PDB entry 4XYB | X-ray diffraction, 1.38 A resolution | chains A and B

Chain A (and B):
Molecule: Formate dehydrogenase
Source organism: Granulicella mallensis (strain ATCC BAA-1857 / DSM 23137 / MP5ACTX8)
Notes: EC 1.2.1.2; chain B of this document is another copy of the same molecule, construct and numbering; everything in this record applies to it too
Reference sequence: G8NVB5 (G8NVB5_GRAMM); numbering as in UniProt (aligned over 1-391)
Amino-acid sequence (391 residues; row label = number of the first residue in the row):
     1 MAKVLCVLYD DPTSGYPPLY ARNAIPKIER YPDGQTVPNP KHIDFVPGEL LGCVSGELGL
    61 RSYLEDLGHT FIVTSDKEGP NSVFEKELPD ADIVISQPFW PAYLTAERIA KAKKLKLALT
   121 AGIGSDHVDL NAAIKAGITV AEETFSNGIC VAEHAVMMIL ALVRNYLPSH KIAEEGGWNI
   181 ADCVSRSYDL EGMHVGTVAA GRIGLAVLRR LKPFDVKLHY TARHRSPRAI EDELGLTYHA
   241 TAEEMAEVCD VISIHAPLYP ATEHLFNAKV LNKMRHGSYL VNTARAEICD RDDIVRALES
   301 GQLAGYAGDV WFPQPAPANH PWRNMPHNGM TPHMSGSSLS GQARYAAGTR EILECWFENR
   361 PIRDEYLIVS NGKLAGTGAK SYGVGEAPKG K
Unresolved in the structure: 1, 386-391
Small-molecule neighbours: NADPH (NDP; NADPH dihydro-nicotinamide-adenine-dinucleotide phosphate): F99, I123, G124, D126, N147, V151, V198, A199, G201, R202, I203, G204, T221, A222, R223, H224, H255, A256, P257, Y259, T262, T283, A284, R285, D309, V310, H333, S335, G336, T377, K380, S381, Y382

Interface between chain A and chain B:
Pairs across the interface - 179 pairs, chain A then chain B:
  Y9(A) - I180(B)  hydrophobic
  Y9(A) - A181(B)
  Y9(A) - V184(B)
  D10(A) - A181(B)
  D11(A) - A181(B)
  P12(A) - A181(B)
  P12(A) - D182(B)
  P12(A) - S185(B)
  T13(A) - N179(B)
  T13(A) - D182(B)  hydrogen bond
  P18(A) - S185(B)
  A21(A) - R186(B)
  A21(A) - H276(B)
  A21(A) - G277(B)
  R22(A) - Y188(B)
  R22(A) - M193(B)
  R22(A) - D250(B)  salt bridge
  R22(A) - G277(B)  hydrogen bond (side chain-backbone)
  R22(A) - S278(B)
  R22(A) - Y279(B)
  I25(A) - Y188(B)  hydrophobic
  P26(A) - E191(B)
  P26(A) - G192(B)
  P26(A) - M193(B)
  I28(A) - E191(B)
  L50(A) - S185(B)
  F99(A) - W178(B)  hydrogen bond (backbone-side chain)
  W100(A) - W178(B)
  I149(A) - E191(B)
  C150(A) - R164(B)  hydrogen bond (backbone-side chain)
  C150(A) - D189(B)  hydrogen bond
  E153(A) - R164(B)  salt bridge
  E153(A) - D189(B)
  E153(A) - L190(B)  hydrogen bond (side chain-backbone)
  E153(A) - E191(B)  hydrogen bond (side chain-backbone)
  H154(A) - R164(B)  hydrogen bond
  M157(A) - L160(B)
  M157(A) - A161(B)  hydrophobic
  M157(A) - Y166(B)  hydrophobic
  M158(A) - Y166(B)
  L160(A) - M157(B)
  A161(A) - M157(B)  hydrophobic
  A161(A) - Y166(B)  hydrophobic
  R164(A) - C150(B)  hydrogen bond (side chain-backbone)
  R164(A) - E153(B)  salt bridge
  R164(A) - H154(B)  hydrogen bond
  R164(A) - M334(B)
  R164(A) - S335(B)  hydrogen bond (side chain-backbone)
  R164(A) - S338(B)
  Y166(A) - M157(B)  hydrophobic
  Y166(A) - M158(B)
  Y166(A) - A161(B)  hydrophobic
  Y166(A) - L167(B)
  Y166(A) - G329(B)  hydrogen bond (side chain-backbone)
  Y166(A) - T331(B)
  L167(A) - Y166(B)
  L167(A) - L167(B)  hydrophobic
  L167(A) - H170(B)
  S169(A) - T331(B)
  S169(A) - P332(B)
  S169(A) - M334(B)  hydrogen bond
  H170(A) - L167(B)
  H170(A) - N328(B)
  H170(A) - G329(B)
  H170(A) - M330(B)  hydrogen bond (side chain-backbone)
  I172(A) - R323(B)
  I172(A) - P332(B)  hydrophobic
  A173(A) - R323(B)  hydrogen bond (backbone-side chain)
  A173(A) - M330(B)
  E174(A) - R323(B)
  E174(A) - N324(B)  hydrogen bond (backbone-side chain)
  G176(A) - A318(B)
  G176(A) - R323(B)  hydrogen bond (backbone-side chain)
  G177(A) - R323(B)  hydrogen bond (backbone-side chain)
  W178(A) - F99(B)  hydrogen bond (side chain-backbone)
  W178(A) - W100(B)
  W178(A) - W311(B)
  W178(A) - Q314(B)
  W178(A) - P315(B)  hydrophobic
  W178(A) - A316(B)
  W178(A) - P332(B)
  W178(A) - H333(B)
  N179(A) - T13(B)
  I180(A) - Y9(B)  hydrophobic
  I180(A) - P332(B)  hydrophobic
  I180(A) - H333(B)
  A181(A) - Y9(B)
  A181(A) - D10(B)
  A181(A) - D11(B)
  A181(A) - P12(B)
  D182(A) - P12(B)
  D182(A) - T13(B)  hydrogen bond
  C183(A) - P332(B)  hydrophobic
  C183(A) - M334(B)
  V184(A) - Y9(B)
  V184(A) - M334(B)  hydrophobic
  V184(A) - S337(B)
  V184(A) - L339(B)
  V184(A) - Q342(B)
  S185(A) - P12(B)
  S185(A) - P18(B)
  S185(A) - L50(B)
  S185(A) - L339(B)
  R186(A) - A21(B)
  S187(A) - M334(B)
  S187(A) - S338(B)
  S187(A) - L339(B)  hydrogen bond (backbone-backbone)
  Y188(A) - R22(B)
  Y188(A) - I25(B)  hydrophobic
  Y188(A) - L339(B)
  Y188(A) - S340(B)
  D189(A) - C150(B)  hydrogen bond
  D189(A) - E153(B)
  D189(A) - S338(B)  hydrogen bond
  D189(A) - S340(B)  hydrogen bond (backbone-side chain)
  D189(A) - R344(B)  salt bridge
  L190(A) - E153(B)  hydrogen bond (backbone-side chain)
  E191(A) - P26(B)
  E191(A) - I28(B)
  E191(A) - I149(B)
  E191(A) - E153(B)  hydrogen bond (backbone-side chain)
  G192(A) - P26(B)
  M193(A) - R22(B)
  M193(A) - P26(B)
  R209(A) - P213(B)
  R210(A) - P213(B)  hydrogen bond (side chain-backbone)
  R210(A) - F214(B)
  P213(A) - R209(B)
  P213(A) - R210(B)  hydrogen bond (backbone-side chain)
  P213(A) - P213(B)  hydrophobic
  F214(A) - R210(B)
  D250(A) - R22(B)  salt bridge
  H276(A) - A21(B)
  G277(A) - A21(B)
  G277(A) - R22(B)  hydrogen bond (backbone-side chain)
  Y279(A) - R22(B)
  W311(A) - W178(B)
  Q314(A) - W178(B)
  P315(A) - W178(B)  hydrophobic
  A316(A) - W178(B)
  A318(A) - G176(B)
  R323(A) - I172(B)
  R323(A) - A173(B)  hydrogen bond (side chain-backbone)
  R323(A) - E174(B)
  R323(A) - G176(B)
  R323(A) - G177(B)  hydrogen bond (side chain-backbone)
  N324(A) - E174(B)  hydrogen bond (side chain-backbone)
  N328(A) - H170(B)
  G329(A) - Y166(B)  hydrogen bond (backbone-side chain)
  G329(A) - H170(B)
  M330(A) - H170(B)  hydrogen bond (backbone-side chain)
  M330(A) - A173(B)
  T331(A) - Y166(B)
  T331(A) - S169(B)
  P332(A) - S169(B)
  P332(A) - I172(B)  hydrophobic
  P332(A) - W178(B)
  P332(A) - I180(B)  hydrophobic
  P332(A) - C183(B)  hydrophobic
  H333(A) - W178(B)
  H333(A) - I180(B)
  M334(A) - R164(B)
  M334(A) - S169(B)  hydrogen bond
  M334(A) - C183(B)
  M334(A) - V184(B)  hydrophobic
  M334(A) - S187(B)
  S335(A) - R164(B)  hydrogen bond (backbone-side chain)
  S337(A) - V184(B)
  S338(A) - R164(B)
  S338(A) - S187(B)
  S338(A) - D189(B)  hydrogen bond
  L339(A) - V184(B)
  L339(A) - S185(B)
  L339(A) - S187(B)  hydrogen bond (backbone-backbone)
  L339(A) - Y188(B)
  S340(A) - Y188(B)
  S340(A) - D189(B)  hydrogen bond (side chain-backbone)
  Q342(A) - V184(B)
  R344(A) - D189(B)  salt bridge
Other interface residues (no listed pair), chain A (84 interface residues in all): Y20, V156, N165, S278, A304, A307, G341
Other interface residues (no listed pair), chain B (84 interface residues in all): Y20, V156, N165, A304, A307, G341

Overview:
Chain A and chain B each contribute 84 residues to their interface, with 39 hydrogen bonds and 6 salt bridges.
Polar pairs include R22(A)-D250(B), E153(A)-R164(B) and D189(A)-R344(B). Ligands of chain A: NADPH.
Chain A and chain B are both Formate dehydrogenase (Granulicella mallensis (strain ATCC BAA-1857 / DSM 23137 /
MP5ACTX8)); the structure, GRANULICELLA M. FORMATE DEHYDROGENASE (FDH) IN COMPLEX WITH NADP(+) AND NaN3, was
determined by X-ray diffraction, deposited together with 4XYE and 4XYG.
